Entry 2X53 (X-ray diffraction, 3.90 A resolution); this record covers chains 1 and V of the 27 polymer chains in the assembly.

[Chain 1]
Molecule: ORF16
Source organism: Lactococcus phage P2
Sequence (375 residues; row label = number of the first residue in the row):
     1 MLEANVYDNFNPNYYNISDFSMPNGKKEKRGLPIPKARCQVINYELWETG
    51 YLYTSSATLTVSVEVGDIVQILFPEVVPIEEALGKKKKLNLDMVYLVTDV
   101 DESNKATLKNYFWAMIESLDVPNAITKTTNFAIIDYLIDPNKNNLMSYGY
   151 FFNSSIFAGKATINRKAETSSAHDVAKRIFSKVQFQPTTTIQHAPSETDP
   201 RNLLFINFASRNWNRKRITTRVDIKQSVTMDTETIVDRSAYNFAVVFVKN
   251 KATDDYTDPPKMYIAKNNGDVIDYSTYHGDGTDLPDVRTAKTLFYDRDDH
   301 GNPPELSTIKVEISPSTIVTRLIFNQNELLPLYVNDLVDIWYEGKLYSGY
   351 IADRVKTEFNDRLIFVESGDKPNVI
Not modelled in the structure: 373-375

[Chain V]
Molecule: ORF15
Source organism: Lactococcus phage P2
Sequence (298 residues; each row starts with the number of its first residue):
     1 GVRQYKIHTNLDGTDDKVWDVTNGKVRFYQPSNLGLQSTNNIWQSNGIGV
    51 MGTRSITQPQIEFKLETFGESLEENYQLMKDFVNDILSKKFVTLEYQTEI
   101 FQVYADLALADVTKTEGYGKNGTFSEKITFDIITKWYTYENLTFDKIQNG
   151 KVIAGMSKIYGGTAPGNYKYIKGTSYTYYGESDIDRLSRWDIKEEIFSFM
   201 GILYPKLPKTPAGVRFLDDIGNEYTAIVFKTEQVQDYILINTDVNDETYQ
   251 GWKGTTALNLFPVMDFERYRTRIIEKGQMELINLSKAEFKIKRKADFV

[Chain 1 / chain V interface]
Contacting residue pairs (17):
  Thr219(1) - Phe266(V)
  Arg221(1) - Phe266(V)
  Arg221(1) - Tyr269(V)  hydrogen bond (side chain-backbone)
  Arg221(1) - Arg270(V)
  Asp223(1) - Arg272(V)  salt bridge
  Lys225(1) - Val244(V)  hydrogen bond (side chain-backbone)
  Lys225(1) - Glu247(V)  salt bridge
  Asn327(1) - Phe261(V)
  Leu329(1) - Asn259(V)  hydrogen bond (backbone-side chain)
  Leu329(1) - Phe261(V)  hydrophobic
  Leu330(1) - Phe261(V)  hydrophobic
  Leu330(1) - Pro262(V)  hydrophobic
  Leu330(1) - Phe266(V)  hydrophobic
  Trp341(1) - Phe266(V)
  Trp341(1) - Glu267(V)
  Glu343(1) - Arg270(V)  hydrogen bond (backbone-side chain)
  Gly344(1) - Arg270(V)
Also at the interface, not in a pair above, chain 1 (11 interface residues in all): Thr220

[Overview]
11 residues of chain 1 face 10 of chain V across their interface, with 4 hydrogen bonds and 2 salt bridges.
Polar pairs include Asp223(1)-Arg272(V), Lys225(1)-Glu247(V) and Arg221(1)-Tyr269(V).
Here chain 1 is ORF16 and chain V is ORF15, both from Lactococcus phage P2. Entry 2X53 (Structure of the phage
p2 baseplate in its activated conformation with Sr) was determined by X-ray diffraction together with 4V5I and
2WZP from the same study.
